1HW2 - chains A and B of the 4 polymer chains in the assembly; structure by X-ray diffraction, 3.25 A resolution.

Chain A (and B):
Name: Fatty acid metabolism regulator protein
Source organism: Escherichia coli
Notes: chain B of this document is another copy of the same molecule, construct and numbering; everything in this record applies to it too
Reference sequence: P0A8V6 (FADR_ECOLI); residue numbers follow UniProt; this construct covers 1-239
Sequence (239 residues; each row starts with the number of its first residue):
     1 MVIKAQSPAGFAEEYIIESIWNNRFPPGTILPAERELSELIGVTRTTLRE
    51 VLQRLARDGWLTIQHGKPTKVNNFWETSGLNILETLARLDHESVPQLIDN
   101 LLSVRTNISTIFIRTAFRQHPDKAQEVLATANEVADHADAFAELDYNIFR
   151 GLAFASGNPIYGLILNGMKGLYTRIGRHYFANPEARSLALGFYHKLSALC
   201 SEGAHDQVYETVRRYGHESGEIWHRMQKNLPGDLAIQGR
Disordered / not traced: 1-6, 229-239
Curated features (UniProtKB/Swiss-Prot):
  - DNA-binding region: Glu34 to Thr69 (H-T-H motif)
  - region: Tyr215 to Leu230 (Binds acyl-CoA)
  - binding site (CoA): Asp99, Ser103 to Asn107, Arg213, Ser219
  - mutagenesis: Ala9 (A9V: Dominant negative to wild-type, decreased DNA-binding), Arg35 (R35C: Dominant negative to wild-type, decreased DNA-binding), Arg49 (R49A: Dominant negative to wild-type), His65 (H65Y: Dominant negative to wild-type, decreased DNA-binding), Gly66 (G66D: Dominant negative to wild-type, decreased DNA-binding), Lys67 (K67S: Dominant negative to wild-type, decreased DNA-binding), Tyr215 (Y215A: Loss of FadR repression), Gly216 (G216A: Super-repressor, non-inducible phenotype, cells cannot use long chain fatty acids as carbon source), Glu218 (E218A: Reduced ability to repress), Ser219 (S219A: Reduced ability to repress; S219N: Super-repressor, non-inducible phenotype, cells cannot use long chain fatty acids as carbon source ...), Gly220 (G220A: Loss of FadR repression), Trp223 (W223A: Super-repressor, non-inducible phenotype, cells cannot use long chain fatty acids as carbon source), 3 further mutagenesis entries in UniProt

Interface between chain A and chain B:
Pairs across the interface - 62 pairs, chain A then chain B:
  Glu13(A) with Arg57(B), salt bridge
  Arg49(A) with Glu50(B), salt bridge
  Glu50(A) with Arg49(B), salt bridge; Gln53(B)
  Gln53(A) with Glu50(B); Arg54(B), hydrogen bond
  Arg54(A) with Gln53(B), hydrogen bond; Arg57(B)
  Arg57(A) with Glu13(B), salt bridge; Arg54(B); Asp58(B), salt bridge
  Asp58(A) with Arg57(B), salt bridge
  Phe74(A) with Asn166(B)
  Trp75(A) with Arg150(B), hydrogen bond (backbone-side chain); Phe154(B); Leu163(B), hydrophobic; Asn166(B), hydrogen bond (backbone-side chain)
  Glu76(A) with Arg150(B); Asn166(B)
  Ser78(A) with Leu163(B); Asn166(B), hydrogen bond (backbone-side chain)
  Leu80(A) with Ile160(B), hydrophobic; Ile164(B), hydrophobic
  Asn81(A) with Asn81(B)
  Asn100(A) with Asn158(B), hydrogen bond (backbone-side chain); Ile160(B)
  Leu101(A) with Ile160(B)
  Ser103(A) with Asn158(B)
  Val104(A) with Asn158(B); Ile160(B), hydrophobic; Tyr161(B)
  Asn107(A) with Ile111(B); Tyr161(B)
  Ile108(A) with Ile108(B), hydrophobic; Ile111(B); Ile164(B), hydrophobic
  Ile111(A) with Asn107(B); Ile108(B); Ile111(B), hydrophobic
  Arg150(A) with Trp75(B), hydrogen bond (side chain-backbone); Glu76(B)
  Phe154(A) with Trp75(B)
  Asn158(A) with Asn100(B); Ser103(B); Val104(B)
  Ile160(A) with Leu80(B), hydrophobic; Asn100(B); Leu101(B); Val104(B), hydrophobic
  Tyr161(A) with Val104(B); Asn107(B)
  Leu163(A) with Trp75(B), hydrophobic; Ser78(B); Ile82(B), hydrophobic; Leu86(B), hydrophobic
  Ile164(A) with Leu80(B), hydrophobic; Ile108(B), hydrophobic; Ile164(B), hydrophobic
  Asn166(A) with Phe74(B); Trp75(B), hydrogen bond (side chain-backbone); Glu76(B); Ser78(B), hydrogen bond (side chain-backbone)
Interface residues without a listed pair, chain A (36 interface residues in all): Leu55, Thr77, Gly79, Ile82, Leu83, Leu86, Leu97, Pro159
Interface residues without a listed pair, chain B (37 interface residues in all): Leu55, Thr77, Gly79, Leu83, Leu97, Gly157, Pro159

Summary:
The interface between chain A and chain B involves 36 residues on one side and 37 on the other, with 9
hydrogen bonds and 6 salt bridges. Polar contacts include Glu13(A)-Arg57(B), Arg49(A)-Glu50(B) and
Arg57(A)-Asp58(B).
Both chains are Fatty acid metabolism regulator protein (Escherichia coli). Entry 1HW2 (Fadr-DNA complex:
transcriptional control of fatty acid metabolism in echerichia coli) was determined by X-ray diffraction (same
publication as 1HW1).
